Entry 1WCD (X-ray diffraction, 3.00 A resolution); this record covers chain J.

# Chain J
Protein: Major structural protein VP2
Organism: Infectious bursal disease virus
UniProt: P15480 (POLS_IBDVC); residues 1-441 here = UniProt positions 1-441
Sequence (441 residues; each row starts with the number of its first residue):
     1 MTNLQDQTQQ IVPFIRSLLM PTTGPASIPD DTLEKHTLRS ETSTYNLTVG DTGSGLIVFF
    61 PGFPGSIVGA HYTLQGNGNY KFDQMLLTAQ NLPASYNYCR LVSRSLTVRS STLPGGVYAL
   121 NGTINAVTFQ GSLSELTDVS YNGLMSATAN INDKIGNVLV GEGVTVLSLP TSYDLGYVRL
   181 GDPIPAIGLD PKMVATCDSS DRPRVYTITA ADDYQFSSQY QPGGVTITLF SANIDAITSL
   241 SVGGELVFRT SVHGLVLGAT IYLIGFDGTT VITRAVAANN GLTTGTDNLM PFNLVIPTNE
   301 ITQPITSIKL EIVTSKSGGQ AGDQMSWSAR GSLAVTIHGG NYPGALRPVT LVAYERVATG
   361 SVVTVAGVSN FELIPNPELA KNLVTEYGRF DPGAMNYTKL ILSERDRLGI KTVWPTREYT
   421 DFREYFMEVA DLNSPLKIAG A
Disordered / not traced: 1-10, 432-441
UniProt features mapped onto this chain:
  - binding site (a divalent metal cation): D30
  - site: A441 (Cleavage)
From the paper describing this entry:
  - contacts within the chain: H253-T284 (hydrogen bond)

# Summary
Curated annotation (UniProt) lists divalent metal cation-binding residue D30. From the paper: contacts within
the chain involving H253 and T284.
Chain J is Major structural protein VP2 (Infectious bursal disease virus); the structure, Crystal structure of
IBDV T1 virus-like particle reveals a missing link in icosahedral viruses evolution, was determined by X-ray
diffraction (same publication as 1WCE).
